Entry 8PID (electron microscopy, 3.00 A resolution); this record covers chains G and H of the 9 polymer chains in the assembly.

Chain G (and H):
Molecule: DNA-directed RNA polymerase subunit alpha
Source organism: Escherichia coli
Notes: EC 2.7.7.6; chain H of this document is another copy of the same molecule, construct and numbering; everything in this record applies to it too
UniProt: P0A7Z4 (RPOA_ECOLI); residue numbers follow UniProt; this construct covers 1-329
Amino-acid sequence (329 residues; each row starts with the number of its first residue):
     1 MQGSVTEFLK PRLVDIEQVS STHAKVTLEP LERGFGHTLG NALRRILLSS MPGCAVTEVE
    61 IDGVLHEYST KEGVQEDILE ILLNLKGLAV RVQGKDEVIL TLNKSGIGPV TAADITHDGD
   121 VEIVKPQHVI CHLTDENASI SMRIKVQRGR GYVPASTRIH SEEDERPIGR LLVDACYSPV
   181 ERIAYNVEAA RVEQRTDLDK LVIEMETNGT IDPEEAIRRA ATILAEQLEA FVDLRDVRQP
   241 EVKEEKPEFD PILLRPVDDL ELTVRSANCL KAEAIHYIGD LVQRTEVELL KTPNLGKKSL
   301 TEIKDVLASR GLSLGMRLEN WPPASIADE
Unresolved in the structure: 1-3, 236-329 (chain H: 1-3, 234-329)

Chain G / chain H interface:
Pairs across the interface - 67 pairs, chain G then chain H:
  Val5(G) with Arg148(H); Arg150(H), hydrogen bond (backbone-side chain)
  Phe8(G) with Ser50(H); Arg150(H); Gln227(H)
  Leu9(G) with Gln227(H), hydrogen bond (backbone-side chain)
  Lys10(G) with Glu226(H), salt bridge
  Pro11(G) with Gln227(H); Ala230(H)
  Arg12(G) with Phe231(H)
  Leu13(G) with Phe231(H)
  Leu28(G) with Phe231(H), hydrophobic
  Glu32(G) with Arg150(H), salt bridge
  Gly34(G) with Arg45(H), hydrogen bond (backbone-side chain)
  Phe35(G) with Ile46(H), hydrophobic; Ser50(H); Ile223(H), hydrophobic; Gln227(H)
  His37(G) with Arg45(H)
  Thr38(G) with Ala42(H); Arg45(H), hydrogen bond
  Leu39(G) with Leu228(H), hydrophobic
  Arg45(G) with Gly34(H), hydrogen bond (side chain-backbone); His37(H); Thr38(H)
  Ser50(G) with Phe8(H); Phe35(H)
  Gly149(G) with Val5(H)
  Arg150(G) with Val5(H), hydrogen bond (side chain-backbone); Glu7(H), hydrogen bond (side chain-backbone); Phe8(H)
  Arg218(G) with Ala230(H); Phe231(H); Val232(H), hydrogen bond (side chain-backbone); Asp233(H)
  Arg219(G) with Thr6(H), hydrogen bond (side chain-backbone)
  Ala221(G) with Phe231(H)
  Thr222(G) with Asp233(H), hydrogen bond (side chain-backbone)
  Ile223(G) with Phe8(H), hydrophobic; Phe35(H), hydrophobic
  Leu224(G) with Leu228(H), hydrophobic
  Glu226(G) with Lys10(H), salt bridge
  Gln227(G) with Phe8(H); Leu9(H), hydrogen bond (side chain-backbone); Leu31(H); Phe35(H)
  Leu228(G) with Leu39(H), hydrophobic; Ala221(H); Leu224(H), hydrophobic; Ala225(H)
  Ala230(G) with Pro11(H), hydrophobic; Arg12(H)
  Phe231(G) with Leu28(H), hydrophobic; Leu39(H), hydrophobic; Leu43(H), hydrophobic; Leu201(H), hydrophobic; Ala221(H), hydrophobic
  Val232(G) with Arg218(H); Ala221(H), hydrophobic; Thr222(H)
  Asp233(G) with Arg218(H), hydrogen bond (backbone-side chain)
  Leu234(G) with Val26(H), hydrophobic; Glu214(H); Arg218(H), hydrogen bond (backbone-side chain)
  Arg235(G) with Val14(H), hydrogen bond (side chain-backbone); Ile16(H); Arg218(H)
Other interface residues (no listed pair), chain G (37 interface residues in all): Glu7, Ser49, Pro52, Arg148
Other interface residues (no listed pair), chain H (43 interface residues in all): Asp15, Ile203, Ile217

Summary:
37 residues of chain G face 43 of chain H across their interface, with 14 hydrogen bonds and 3 salt bridges.
Polar pairs include Lys10(G)-Glu226(H), Glu32(G)-Arg150(H) and Val5(G)-Arg150(H).
Chain G and chain H are both DNA-directed RNA polymerase subunit alpha (Escherichia coli); the structure,
backtracked E. coli transcription complex paused at ops site and bound to RfaH, was determined by electron
microscopy together with 8PEN, 8PFG, 8PFJ, 8PH9, 8PHK, 8PIB, 8PIL and 8PIM from the same study.
